9D6C - chains D and E of the 18 polymer chains in the assembly; structure by electron microscopy, 2.10 A resolution.

== Chain D (and E) ==
Name: Gag
Source organism: Human immunodeficiency virus type 1 group M subtype B (isolate HXB2)
Notes: fragment: CA-SP1 domains; chain E of this document is another copy of the same molecule, construct and numbering; everything in this record applies to it too
UniProtKB: P04591 (GAG_HV1H2); residues 9-240 here correspond to UniProt positions 141-372 (UniProt number = residue number + 132)
Amino-acid sequence (232 residues; each row starts with the number of its first residue):
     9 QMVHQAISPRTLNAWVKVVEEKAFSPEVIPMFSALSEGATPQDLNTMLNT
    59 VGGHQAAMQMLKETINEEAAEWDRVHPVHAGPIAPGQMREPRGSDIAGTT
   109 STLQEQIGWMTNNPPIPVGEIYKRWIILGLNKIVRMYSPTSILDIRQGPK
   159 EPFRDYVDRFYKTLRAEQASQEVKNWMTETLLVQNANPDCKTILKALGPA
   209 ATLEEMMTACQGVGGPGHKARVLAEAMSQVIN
Sequence notes: engineered mutation I239 (Thr371 in P04591)
Curated features (UniProtKB/Swiss-Prot):
  - region: N57 to Q95 (Interaction with host PPIA/CYPA and NUP153), P85 to P93 (PPIA/CYPA-binding loop)
  - site: L231, A232 (Cleavage)
  - modified residue: S16 (Phosphoserine)
Ligand contacts:
  - Bevirimat (2I4; 3alpha-[(3-carboxy-3-methylbutanoyl)oxy]-8alpha,9beta,10alpha,13alpha,17alpha,19beta-lup-20(29)-en-28-oic acid): K227, L231, M235, I239
  - inositol hexakisphosphate (IHP): K158, G222, K227
  - Lenacapavir (QNG), molecule 1: I15, S16, P17, R18, L20, N21
  - Lenacapavir (QNG), molecule 2: Q50, N53, T54, L56, N57, V59, Q63, M66, Q67, L69, K70, I73, N74, A105, G106, T107, Y130
From the paper describing this entry:
  - binding site for Lenacapavir: P17, R18, L20, T54, L56, N57, M66, Q67, K70, I73, R82, T107, Y130
  - self-association interface (contacts with another copy of this molecule); pairs are residue here / residue on that copy: R18-E75 (hydrogen bond)
  - binding site for Bevirimat: K227, L231
  - binding site for inositol hexakisphosphate: K158, K227

== How chain D and chain E interact ==
Pairs across the interface (38; chain D residue first):
  P17(D) with N57(E)
  R18(D) with Q63(E)
  L20(D) with T58(E)
  N21(D) with N57(E), hydrogen bond (side chain-backbone); V59(E), hydrogen bond (side chain-backbone)
  V24(D) with T58(E)
  K25(D) with G61(E)
  E28(D) with E28(E); G60(E)
  N57(D) with P17(E); N21(E), hydrogen bond (backbone-side chain)
  T58(D) with V24(E); T58(E)
  V59(D) with N21(E), hydrogen bond (backbone-side chain)
  G60(D) with E28(E)
  G61(D) with K25(E)
  L151(D) with E180(E); V181(E); W184(E), hydrophobic
  E175(D) with V181(E)
  Q176(D) with Q176(E); A177(E); S178(E), hydrogen bond (side chain-backbone)
  A177(D) with Q176(E)
  S178(D) with Q176(E)
  E180(D) with L151(E)
  V181(D) with L151(E); E175(E); M185(E), hydrophobic
  W184(D) with L151(E), hydrophobic; W184(E), hydrophobic; M185(E), hydrophobic; T188(E); L189(E), hydrophobic
  M185(D) with V181(E), hydrophobic; W184(E), hydrophobic
  T188(D) with W184(E)
  L189(D) with W184(E), hydrophobic
Interface residues without a listed pair, chain D (27 interface residues in all): T54, Q63, S149, I150
Interface residues without a listed pair, chain E (27 interface residues in all): R18, L20, T54, S149, I150

== Summary ==
The chain D/chain E interface involves 27 residues from each chain; the contacts include 5 hydrogen bonds.
Polar contacts include N21(D)-N57(E), N21(D)-V59(E) and Q176(D)-S178(E). Ligands of chain D: Bevirimat,
Lenacapavir and inositol hexakisphosphate. From the paper: a binding site for Lenacapavir at P17(D), R18(D)
and L20(D) among others; a binding site for Bevirimat at K227(D) and L231(D).
Chain D and chain E are both Gag (Human immunodeficiency virus type 1 group M subtype B (isolate HXB2)); the
structure, Gag CA-SP1 immature lattice bound with Lenacapavir and Bevirimat from enveloped virus like
particles, was determined by electron microscopy, deposited together with 9CWV, 9D6D, 9D6E, 9D88 and 9DWD.
